PDB entry 1UZ8 | X-ray diffraction, 1.80 A resolution | chains A and B

# Chain A
Molecule: IGG fab (IGG3, kappa) light chain 291-2G3-A
Source organism: Mus musculus
Notes: fragment: fab fragment light chain, residues 1-212; antibody fragment or engineered binder
Chain sequence (218 residues; row label = number of the first residue in the row; a row labelled like 27A-27E holds insertion residues (27A, then the next letters in order)):
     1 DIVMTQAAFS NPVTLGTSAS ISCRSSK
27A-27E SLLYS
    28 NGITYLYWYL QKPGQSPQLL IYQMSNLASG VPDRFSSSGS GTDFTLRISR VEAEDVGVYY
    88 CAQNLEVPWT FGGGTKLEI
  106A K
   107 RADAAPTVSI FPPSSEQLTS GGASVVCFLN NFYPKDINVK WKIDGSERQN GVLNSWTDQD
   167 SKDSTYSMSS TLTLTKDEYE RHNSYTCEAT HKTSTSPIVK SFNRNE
Cystine bridges: Cys-23/Cys-88, Cys-133/Cys-193

# Chain B
Molecule: IGG fab (IGG3, kappa) heavy chain 291-2G3-A
Source organism: Mus musculus
Notes: fragment: fab fragment heavy chain, residues 1-213; antibody fragment or engineered binder
Chain sequence (212 residues; each row starts with the number of its first residue; note: 5 numbers in that range are skipped by the numbering (no residue carries them; nothing is unmodelled there); a row labelled like 82A-82C holds insertion residues (82A, then the next letters in order)):
     1 EVKLLESGGG LVQPGGSQKL SCAASGFDFS GYWMSWVRQA PGKGLEWIGE IN
   52A P
    53 DSSTINYTPS LKDKFIISRD NAKNTLYLQM
82A-82C SKV
    83 RSEDTALYYC ARETGTRFDY WGQGTTLTVS SATTTAPSVY PLVPG
   133 GSSVTLGCLV KGYFPEPVTV KWNYGALSSG VRTVSSVLQS GFYSLSSLVT VPSSTWPSQT
   193 VICNVAHPAS KTELIKRIEP R
Cystine bridges: Cys-22/Cys-92, Cys-140/Cys-195

# Chain A / chain B interface
Contacting residue pairs (68; chain A residue first):
  Tyr-34(A) / Gly-97(B)
  Tyr-36(A) / Gly-97(B)
  Tyr-36(A) / Asp-101(B)  hydrogen bond
  Tyr-36(A) / Trp-103(B)
  Gln-38(A) / Gln-39(B)  hydrogen bond
  Gln-38(A) / Tyr-91(B)  hydrogen bond
  Gln-42(A) / Gln-105(B)
  Ser-43(A) / Tyr-91(B)
  Ser-43(A) / Trp-103(B)
  Ser-43(A) / Gly-104(B)  hydrogen bond (side chain-backbone)
  Ser-43(A) / Gln-105(B)  hydrogen bond
  Pro-44(A) / Leu-45(B)  hydrophobic
  Pro-44(A) / Tyr-91(B)
  Pro-44(A) / Trp-103(B)
  Gln-45(A) / Trp-103(B)  hydrogen bond (side chain-backbone)
  Leu-46(A) / Thr-98(B)
  Leu-46(A) / Asp-101(B)
  Tyr-49(A) / Gly-97(B)
  Tyr-49(A) / Arg-99(B)
  Tyr-87(A) / Gln-39(B)  hydrogen bond
  Tyr-87(A) / Leu-45(B)  hydrophobic
  Val-94(A) / Tyr-59(B)
  Pro-95(A) / Trp-47(B)  hydrophobic
  Pro-95(A) / Thr-60(B)
  Pro-95(A) / Pro-61(B)
  Trp-96(A) / Trp-47(B)
  Trp-96(A) / Thr-96(B)
  Trp-96(A) / Gly-97(B)
  Phe-98(A) / Leu-45(B)  hydrophobic
  Phe-98(A) / Trp-103(B)  hydrophobic
  Ser-115(A) / Thr-137(B)
  Phe-117(A) / Leu-124(B)
  Phe-117(A) / Val-125(B)
  Phe-117(A) / Thr-137(B)
  Phe-117(A) / Leu-180(B)  hydrophobic
  Pro-118(A) / Gly-127(B)
  Pro-118(A) / Arg-213(B)  hydrogen bond (backbone-side chain)
  Pro-119(A) / Arg-213(B)  hydrogen bond (backbone-side chain)
  Ser-120(A) / Pro-123(B)
  Ser-120(A) / Arg-213(B)
  Glu-122(A) / Tyr-122(B)
  Glu-122(A) / Pro-123(B)
  Glu-122(A) / Lys-208(B)  salt bridge
  Gln-123(A) / Tyr-122(B)
  Gln-123(A) / Leu-141(B)
  Gln-123(A) / Lys-143(B)  hydrogen bond
  Ser-126(A) / Tyr-122(B)  hydrogen bond
  Ser-130(A) / Leu-141(B)
  Ser-130(A) / Lys-143(B)
  Val-132(A) / Leu-124(B)  hydrophobic
  Phe-134(A) / Thr-137(B)
  Phe-134(A) / Arg-164(B)
  Phe-134(A) / Leu-180(B)  hydrophobic
  Asn-136(A) / Arg-164(B)
  Asn-136(A) / Thr-182(B)
  Asn-137(A) / Arg-164(B)  hydrogen bond
  Leu-159(A) / Gln-171(B)
  Ser-161(A) / Val-166(B)
  Ser-161(A) / Ser-167(B)  hydrogen bond
  Trp-162(A) / Val-166(B)
  Trp-162(A) / Ser-167(B)  hydrogen bond (backbone-side chain)
  Thr-163(A) / Thr-165(B)
  Thr-163(A) / Val-166(B)
  Asp-166(A) / Arg-164(B)  salt bridge
  Asp-169(A) / Arg-164(B)  salt bridge
  Ser-173(A) / Arg-164(B)
  Ser-175(A) / Val-166(B)
  Ser-175(A) / Ser-178(B)  hydrogen bond
Also at the interface, not in a pair above, chain A (41 interface residues in all): Asp-1, Gly-41, Gln-50, Gly-128, Thr-171, Met-174
Also at the interface, not in a pair above, chain B (42 interface residues in all): Val-37, Lys-43, Gly-44, Glu-50, Tyr-102, Pro-126, Leu-138, Ser-168, Val-169

# Overview
41 residues of chain A and 42 residues of chain B are in contact; the contacts include 15 hydrogen bonds and 3
salt bridges. Among the polar pairs are Glu-122(A)/Lys-208(B), Asp-166(A)/Arg-164(B) and
Asp-169(A)/Arg-164(B).
Chain A is IGG fab (IGG3, kappa) light chain 291-2G3-A and chain B is IGG fab (IGG3, kappa) heavy chain
291-2G3-A, both from Mus musculus; the structure, anti-Lewis X Fab fragment in complex with Lewis X, was
determined by X-ray diffraction together with 1UZ6 from the same study.
